Entry 6DT6 (X-ray diffraction, 2.10 A resolution); this record covers chain A.

# Chain A
Protein: Targeted effector protein
Organism: Yersinia pestis
Reference sequence: O68720 (O68720_YERPE); residue numbers follow UniProt; this construct covers 164-468
Sequence (306 residues; numbered 163 to 468; the number before each row is that of its first residue):
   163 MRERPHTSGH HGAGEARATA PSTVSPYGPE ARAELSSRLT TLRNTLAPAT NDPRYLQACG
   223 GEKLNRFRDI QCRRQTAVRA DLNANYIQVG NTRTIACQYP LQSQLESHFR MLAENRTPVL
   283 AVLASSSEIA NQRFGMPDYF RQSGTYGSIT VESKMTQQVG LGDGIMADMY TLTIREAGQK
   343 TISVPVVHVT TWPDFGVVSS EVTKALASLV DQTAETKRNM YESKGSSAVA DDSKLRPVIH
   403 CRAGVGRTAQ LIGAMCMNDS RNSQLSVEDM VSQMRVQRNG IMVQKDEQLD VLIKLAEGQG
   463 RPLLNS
Unresolved in the structure: 163-186
Sequence notes: initiating methionine (163); engineered mutation Arg235 (Cys in O68720), Thr352 (Gly in O68720), Thr353 (Asn in O68720), Phe357 (Gln in O68720), Gly358 (Thr in O68720), Val359 (Ala in O68720); conflict Ala392 (Gly in O68720)
Small-molecule neighbours: vanadate (VO4): Cys403, Arg404, Ala405, Gly406, Val407, Gly408, Arg409, Gln446, Gln450

# In short
Chain A binds vanadate.
Chain A is Targeted effector protein (Yersinia pestis); the structure, Crystal Structure of the YopH PTP1B
Chimera 3 PTPase bound to vanadate, was determined by X-ray diffraction (same publication as 6DR1, 6DR7, 6DR9
and 6DRB).
